1FPL - chains A and B; structure by X-ray diffraction, 2.30 A resolution.

[Chain A (and B)]
Protein: Fructose-1,6-bisphosphatase
Source organism: Sus scrofa
Notes: EC 3.1.3.11; chain B of this document is another copy of the same molecule, construct and numbering; everything in this record applies to it too
UniProtKB: P00636 (F16P_PIG); numbering as in UniProt (aligned over 1-335)
Sequence (335 residues; numbered 1 to 335; the number before each row is that of its first residue):
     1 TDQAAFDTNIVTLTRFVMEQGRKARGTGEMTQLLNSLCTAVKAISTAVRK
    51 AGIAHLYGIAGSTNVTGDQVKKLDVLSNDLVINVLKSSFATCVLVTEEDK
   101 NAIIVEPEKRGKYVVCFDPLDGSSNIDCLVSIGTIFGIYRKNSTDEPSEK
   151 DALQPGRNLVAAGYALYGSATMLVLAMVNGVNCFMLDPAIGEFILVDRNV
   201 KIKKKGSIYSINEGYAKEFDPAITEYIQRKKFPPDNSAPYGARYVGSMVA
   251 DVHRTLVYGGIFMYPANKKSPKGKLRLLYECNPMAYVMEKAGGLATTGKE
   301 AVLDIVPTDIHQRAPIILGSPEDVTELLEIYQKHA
Unresolved in the structure: 1-8, 62-71
Sequence notes: conflict Gln20 (Glu in P00636), Thr96 (Ser in P00636), Asn199 (Asp in P00636)
Bound ions: thallium (I) ion site 1: Glu97, Asp118, Asp121, Glu280 (together with 2,5-anhydro-1,6-di-O-phosphono-D-glucitol); thallium (I) ion site 2: Glu97, Glu98, Asp118, Leu120, Ser123; thallium (I) ion site 3: Arg276, Glu280
Small-molecule neighbours:
  - 2,5-anhydro-1,6-di-O-phosphono-D-glucitol (AHG): Glu97, Asp121, Gly122, Ser123, Ser124, Asn212, Tyr215, Tyr244, Gly246, Ser247, Met248, Phe262, Tyr264, Lys274, Leu275
  - adenosine monophosphate (AMP): Val17, Gln20, Gly21, Ala24, Gly26, Thr27, Gly28, Glu29, Met30, Thr31, Leu34, Lys112, Tyr113, Arg140, Val160, Met177

[Chain A / chain B interface]
Contacting residue pairs (103; chain A residue first):
  Asn9(A) - Tyr57(B)
  Asn9(A) - Gly58(B)  hydrogen bond (backbone-backbone)
  Ile10(A) - Ala54(B)
  Ile10(A) - Tyr57(B)
  Ile10(A) - Ile59(B)  hydrophobic
  Val48(A) - Ser169(B)
  Val48(A) - Ala170(B)
  Arg49(A) - Arg49(B)
  Arg49(A) - Gly168(B)
  Arg49(A) - Ser169(B)  hydrogen bond (side chain-backbone)
  Arg49(A) - Leu186(B)
  Arg49(A) - Pro188(B)
  Lys50(A) - Ala170(B)
  Lys50(A) - Met185(B)
  Lys50(A) - Asp187(B)
  Lys50(A) - Pro188(B)
  Ala51(A) - Asp187(B)
  Ala51(A) - Pro188(B)
  Gly52(A) - Asp187(B)  hydrogen bond (backbone-side chain)
  Gly52(A) - Ala189(B)
  Ile53(A) - Asp187(B)  hydrogen bond (backbone-side chain)
  Ala54(A) - Ile10(B)
  Ala54(A) - Asp187(B)  hydrogen bond (backbone-side chain)
  Ala54(A) - Ile190(B)  hydrophobic
  Tyr57(A) - Ile10(B)
  Tyr57(A) - Ile194(B)  hydrophobic
  Tyr57(A) - Val196(B)
  Ile59(A) - Ile190(B)  hydrophobic
  Asp127(A) - Val257(B)
  Cys128(A) - His253(B)
  Leu129(A) - Leu166(B)  hydrophobic
  Leu129(A) - Gly168(B)
  Leu129(A) - Ser169(B)  hydrogen bond (backbone-backbone)
  Leu129(A) - Ala170(B)
  Leu129(A) - Met172(B)  hydrophobic
  Val130(A) - Ser169(B)
  Ser131(A) - Leu129(B)
  Ser131(A) - Ser131(B)
  Gly168(A) - Arg49(B)  hydrogen bond (backbone-side chain)
  Gly168(A) - Leu129(B)
  Gly168(A) - Gly168(B)
  Ser169(A) - Val48(B)
  Ser169(A) - Arg49(B)  hydrogen bond (backbone-side chain)
  Ser169(A) - Leu129(B)  hydrogen bond (backbone-backbone)
  Ser169(A) - Val130(B)
  Ser169(A) - Tyr167(B)
  Ala170(A) - Val48(B)
  Ala170(A) - Lys50(B)
  Ala170(A) - Leu129(B)  hydrophobic
  Met172(A) - Leu129(B)  hydrophobic
  Met185(A) - Lys50(B)
  Leu186(A) - Arg49(B)
  Asp187(A) - Lys50(B)
  Asp187(A) - Ala51(B)
  Asp187(A) - Gly52(B)  hydrogen bond (side chain-backbone)
  Asp187(A) - Ile53(B)  hydrogen bond (side chain-backbone)
  Asp187(A) - Ala54(B)  hydrogen bond (side chain-backbone)
  Pro188(A) - Arg49(B)
  Pro188(A) - Lys50(B)
  Pro188(A) - Ala51(B)
  Ala189(A) - Gly52(B)
  Ile190(A) - Ala54(B)  hydrophobic
  Ile190(A) - Ile59(B)  hydrophobic
  Ile194(A) - Tyr57(B)  hydrophobic
  Val196(A) - Tyr57(B)
  Tyr209(A) - Glu213(B)
  Asn212(A) - Gly241(B)
  Asn212(A) - Ala242(B)  hydrogen bond (side chain-backbone)
  Asn212(A) - Arg243(B)
  Glu213(A) - Tyr209(B)
  Glu213(A) - Glu213(B)
  Glu213(A) - Lys231(B)  salt bridge
  Gly214(A) - Tyr209(B)
  Gly214(A) - Pro239(B)
  Gly214(A) - Tyr240(B)
  Gly214(A) - Ala242(B)
  Ala216(A) - Lys231(B)
  Lys217(A) - Lys231(B)
  Lys217(A) - Phe232(B)
  Lys217(A) - Asn236(B)  hydrogen bond
  Lys231(A) - Glu213(B)  salt bridge
  Lys231(A) - Ala216(B)
  Lys231(A) - Lys217(B)
  Lys231(A) - Lys231(B)
  Phe232(A) - Ala216(B)
  Phe232(A) - Lys217(B)
  Asn236(A) - Lys217(B)
  Pro239(A) - Gly214(B)
  Tyr240(A) - Gly214(B)
  Ala242(A) - Asn212(B)  hydrogen bond (backbone-side chain)
  Ala242(A) - Gly214(B)
  Ala242(A) - Tyr244(B)
  Arg243(A) - Asn212(B)
  Arg243(A) - Tyr244(B)
  Arg243(A) - Val245(B)
  Arg243(A) - Gly246(B)
  Tyr244(A) - Ala242(B)
  Tyr244(A) - Arg243(B)
  Tyr244(A) - Tyr244(B)  hydrogen bond (backbone-backbone)
  Val245(A) - Arg243(B)
  Gly246(A) - Arg243(B)
  His253(A) - Cys128(B)
  Val257(A) - Asp127(B)
Other interface residues (no listed pair), chain A (55 interface residues in all): Gly58, Asn125, Ile132, Leu166, Tyr167, Leu195, Gly241, Arg254, Tyr258
Other interface residues (no listed pair), chain B (54 interface residues in all): Asn9, Ile132, Leu195, Arg254, Tyr258

[Overview]
55 residues of chain A face 54 of chain B across their interface; the contacts include 16 hydrogen bonds and 2
salt bridges. Polar contacts include Glu213(A)-Lys231(B), Arg49(A)-Ser169(B) and Gly52(A)-Asp187(B). Chain A
binds adenosine monophosphate and 2,5-anhydro-1,6-di-O-phosphono-D-glucitol.
Both chains are Fructose-1,6-bisphosphatase (Sus scrofa). Entry 1FPL (Fructose-1,6-bisphosphatase
(D-fructose-1,6-bisphosphate 1-phosphohydrolase) complexed with amp, 2,5-anhydro-D-glucitol-1,6-bisphosphate
and thallium ions (10 mm)) was determined by X-ray diffraction (same publication as 1FPI, 1FPJ and 1FPK).
